6CCB - chains A and C of the 4 polymer chains in the assembly; structure by X-ray diffraction, 6.50 A resolution (low resolution: residue-level contacts below are approximate; hydrogen-bond / salt-bridge calls are withheld).

[Chain A]
Molecule: Glycoprotein 41
Organism: Human immunodeficiency virus 1
Reference sequence: B2YFS0 (B2YFS0_9HIV1); residues 512-664 here correspond to UniProt positions 510-662 (UniProt number = residue number - 2)
Sequence (162 residues; row label = number of the first residue in the row):
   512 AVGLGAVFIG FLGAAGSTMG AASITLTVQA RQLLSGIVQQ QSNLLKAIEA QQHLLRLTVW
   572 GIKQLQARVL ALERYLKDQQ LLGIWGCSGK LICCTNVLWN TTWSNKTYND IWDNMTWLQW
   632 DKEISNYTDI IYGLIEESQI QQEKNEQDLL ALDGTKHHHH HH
Disordered / not traced: 512-522, 556-566, 665-673
Sequence notes: engineered mutation Cys605 (Thr603 in B2YFS0); expression tag (665-673)
Disulfides: Cys598-Cys604
Covalently attached groups: N-acetylglucosamine (NAG) linked to Asn625, Asn637
Residues lining bound ligands: N-acetylglucosamine (NAG; 2-acetamido-2-deoxy-beta-D-glucopyranose): Gly524, Gly527, Ser528

[Chain C]
Molecule: Glycoprotein 120
Organism: Human immunodeficiency virus 1
Reference sequence: B2YFS0 (B2YFS0_9HIV1); the construct lacks a stretch of the UniProt sequence and is renumbered around it, so the offset changes along the chain: 31-135 = UniProt 29-133; 138-184 = UniProt 134-180; 188-309 = UniProt 185-306; 312-321 = UniProt 307-316; 2 more segments
Sequence (486 residues; row label = number of the first residue in the row; note: 19 numbers in that range are skipped by the numbering (no residue carries them; nothing is unmodelled there); a row labelled like 184A-184D holds insertion residues (184A, then the next letters in order)):
    28 ETGAENLWVT VYYGVPVWKD AVTTLFCASD AKAYSTEVHN VWATHACVPT DPNPQEMPLE
    88 NVTENFNVWK NDMVEQMHED IINLWDQSLK PCVKLTPLCV TLNCSNFS
   138 GDNSTNTSVS DDMQGEIKNC SFNVTTGLKD KKQKMDALFH RRDVVQI
184A-184D SNGN
   188 NSYYMLISCN TSTMAQACPK ITFEPIPIHY CAPAGFAILK CKDKGFNGTG SCKNVSTVQC
   248 THGIKPVVTT QLLLNGSTAE EEIVIRSENI TDNARTIIVQ LTKPININCT RPGNNTRKSV
   308 RI
   312 GPGQTFYATG
  321A A
   322 IIGNIRQAHC NVSKTEWNDT LRQVAEQLSK HFPNATTITF ANASGGDLEI TTHSFNCGGE
   382 FFYCNTSKLF SSTWDNS
398A-398N TWGNNTWGNSTGDN
   411 NETITLQCKI KQIINMWQQV GRAMYAPPIQ GEIRCESNIT GLLLTRDGGA NSSTNETFRP
   471 GGGDMRDNWR SELYKYKVVK IEPLGVAPTR CKRRVVGRRR RRR
Disordered / not traced: 28-33, 138-151, 184A-184D, 398A-398N, 506-513
Sequence notes: expression tag (28-30, 507-513); engineered mutation Asn295 (Thr292 in B2YFS0), Thr297 (Ile294 in B2YFS0), Cys501 (Ala499 in B2YFS0)
Disulfides: Cys54-Cys74, Cys119-Cys205, Cys126-Cys196, Cys131-Cys157, Cys218-Cys247, Cys228-Cys239, Cys296-Cys331, Cys378-Cys445, Cys385-Cys418
Covalently attached groups: N-acetylglucosamine (NAG) linked to Asn88, Asn130, Asn156, Asn160, Asn197, Asn234, Asn241, Asn276, Asn295, Asn301, Asn339, Asn363, Asn386, Asn448; glycan linked to Asn262, Asn332

[Chain A / chain C interface]
Cross-chain cystine bridges: Cys605(A)-Cys501(C)
Contacting residue pairs (97):
  Ala526(A) with Pro43(C)
  Gly527(A) with Glu87(C)
  Met530(A) with Ala497(C)
  Leu537(A) with Tyr40(C); Gly41(C)
  Gln540(A) with Gly41(C); Pro43(C)
  Gln543(A) with Ala221(C); Gly222(C); Gln246(C)
  Leu544(A) with Tyr40(C); Ala221(C); Gly222(C); Pro493(C)
  Gln551(A) with Phe53(C); Val75(C)
  Asn554(A) with Cys74(C); Val75(C); Pro76(C)
  Thr569(A) with Thr71(C)
  Val570(A) with Asp107(C); Leu111(C)
  Trp571(A) with Phe53(C); Cys54(C); Trp69(C); Thr71(C); Cys74(C); Leu111(C); Tyr217(C)
  Lys574(A) with Thr51(C); Leu52(C); Asp107(C)
  Gln575(A) with Val75(C)
  Gln577(A) with Thr51(C)
  Ala578(A) with Thr51(C); Phe53(C); Pro220(C)
  Leu581(A) with Thr50(C); Phe223(C)
  Ala582(A) with Ala221(C)
  Arg585(A) with Phe223(C); Ile491(C)
  Tyr586(A) with Tyr40(C)
  Asp589(A) with Tyr40(C); Pro493(C); Leu494(C)
  Gln590(A) with Tyr40(C)
  Leu592(A) with Leu494(C)
  Leu602(A) with Val38(C); Tyr39(C); Tyr40(C)
  Ile603(A) with Val38(C); Tyr39(C)
  Cys604(A) with Thr37(C); Val38(C)
  Cys605(A) with Thr37(C); Cys501(C), disulfide; Lys502(C); Arg503(C)
  Thr606(A) with Val36(C); Lys502(C); Arg503(C)
  Asn607(A) with Trp35(C); Lys502(C); Arg503(C); Arg504(C)
  Val608(A) with Trp35(C); Val36(C)
  Leu609(A) with Leu34(C); Trp35(C); Val36(C)
  Trp610(A) with Leu34(C); Trp35(C); Val36(C); Pro498(C)
  Thr612(A) with Leu34(C)
  Trp614(A) with Val36(C)
  Tyr619(A) with Arg500(C)
  Trp623(A) with Tyr39(C); Ala497(C); Pro498(C); Thr499(C)
  Trp628(A) with Tyr39(C); Val42(C); Val44(C); Ala497(C)
  Leu629(A) with Pro43(C); Val44(C); Trp45(C)
  Trp631(A) with Val496(C); Ala497(C); Pro498(C)
  Asp632(A) with Val44(C); Leu494(C)
  Tyr643(A) with Leu494(C); Val496(C)
  Glu654(A) with Arg503(C)
Interface residues without a listed pair, chain A (51 interface residues in all): Leu523, Ala525, Gln550, Leu593, Trp596, Gly597, Ile622, Ile642, Ile646
Interface residues without a listed pair, chain C (51 interface residues in all): Lys46, Ala73, Leu86, Asn88, Gln103, Lys490, Glu492, Gly495

[Summary]
Chain A and chain C each contribute 51 residues to their interface; the contacts include 1 disulfide bond.
Chain A binds N-acetylglucosamine. Covalently linked N-acetylglucosamine: at Asn625(A) and Asn637(A).
Covalently linked N-acetylglucosamine: at Asn88(C), Asn130(C), Asn156(C), Asn160(C), Asn197(C) and Asn234(C)
and 10 more.
Chain A is Glycoprotein 41 and chain C is Glycoprotein 120, both from Human immunodeficiency virus 1; the
structure, Crystal structure of 253-11 SOSIP trimer in complex with 10-1074 Fab, was determined by X-ray
diffraction.
